PDB entry 2IO2 | X-ray diffraction, 2.90 A resolution | chains A and B of the 3 polymer chains in the assembly

[Chain A]
Name: Sentrin-specific protease 2
Organism: Homo sapiens
Notes: EC 3.4.22.-; fragment: catalytic domain
Reference sequence: Q9HC62 (SENP2_HUMAN); residues 364-589 here = UniProt positions 364-589
Chain sequence (232 residues; numbered 358 to 589; the number before each row is that of its first residue):
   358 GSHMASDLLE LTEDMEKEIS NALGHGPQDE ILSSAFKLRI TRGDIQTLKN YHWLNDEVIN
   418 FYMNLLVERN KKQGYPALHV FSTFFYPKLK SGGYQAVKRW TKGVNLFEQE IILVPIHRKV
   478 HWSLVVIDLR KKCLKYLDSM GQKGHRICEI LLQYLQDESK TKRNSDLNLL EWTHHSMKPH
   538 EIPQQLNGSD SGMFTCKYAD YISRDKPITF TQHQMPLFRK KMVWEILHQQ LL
Disordered / not traced: 358-364
Differences from the reference sequence: cloning artifact (358-363); engineered mutation Ser548 (Cys in Q9HC62)
Curated features (UniProtKB/Swiss-Prot):
  - active site: His478, Asp495
  - mutagenesis: Arg576 to Lys577 (Does not desumoylate CEBPB)

[Chain B]
Name: Small ubiquitin-related modifier 1
Organism: Homo sapiens
Reference sequence: P63165 (SUMO1_HUMAN); residue numbers follow UniProt; this construct covers 18-97
Chain sequence (82 residues; each row starts with the number of its first residue):
    16 MGEGEYIKLK VIGQDSSEIH FKVKMTTHLK KLKESYCQRQ GVPMNSLRFL FEGQRIADNH
    76 TPKELGMEEE DVIEVYQEQT GG
Disordered / not traced: 16-22
Differences from the reference sequence: cloning artifact (16-17)
Curated features (UniProtKB/Swiss-Prot):
  - region: Lys37 to Met40 (Microbial infection: Interaction with Tula hantavirus)
  - site: Phe36 (Interaction with PIAS2)
  - modified residue: Ser32 (Phosphoserine)
  - cross-link: Lys23 (Glycyl lysine isopeptide (Lys-Gly) (interchain with G-Cter in SUMO2)), Lys25 (Glycyl lysine isopeptide (Lys-Gly) (interchain with G-Cter in SUMO1)), Lys37 (Glycyl lysine isopeptide (Lys-Gly) (interchain with G-Cter in SUMO2)), Lys39 (Glycyl lysine isopeptide (Lys-Gly) (interchain with G-Cter in SUMO2)), Lys45 (Glycyl lysine isopeptide (Lys-Gly) (interchain with G-Cter in SUMO2)), Lys46 (Glycyl lysine isopeptide (Lys-Gly) (interchain with G-Cter in SUMO2)), Gly97 (Glycyl lysine isopeptide (Gly-Lys) (interchain with K-? in acceptor proteins))
  - mutagenesis: Phe36 (F36A: Abolishes binding to PIAS2), Gly97 (G97A: Abolishes sumoylation of ZBED1)

[How chain A and chain B interact]
Contacting residue pairs - 46 pairs, chain A then chain B:
  Asp386(A) with Asn60(B), hydrogen bond
  Lys394(A) with Gln69(B), hydrogen bond; Arg70(B), hydrogen bond (backbone-side chain); His75(B)
  Leu395(A) with Arg70(B)
  Arg396(A) with Asn74(B)
  Asp401(A) with Arg63(B), salt bridge
  Trp410(A) with Thr95(B); Gly96(B); Gly97(B)
  Leu411(A) with Thr95(B); Gly96(B), hydrogen bond (backbone-backbone)
  Asn412(A) with Glu93(B); Gln94(B); Thr95(B)
  Asp413(A) with Arg63(B), salt bridge; Glu93(B); Gln94(B), hydrogen bond (backbone-backbone)
  Glu414(A) with Arg63(B); Arg70(B), salt bridge
  Thr440(A) with Gln94(B), hydrogen bond
  Phe441(A) with Arg63(B); Tyr91(B), hydrophobic; Gln92(B); Gln94(B)
  Lys445(A) with Glu89(B), salt bridge; Tyr91(B), hydrogen bond
  Arg456(A) with Glu67(B)
  Trp457(A) with Glu67(B); Gly68(B)
  Lys459(A) with Phe66(B); Glu67(B); Gln69(B)
  His474(A) with Gln94(B); Thr95(B), hydrogen bond (side chain-backbone)
  Lys476(A) with Thr95(B)
  Val477(A) with Thr95(B); Gly96(B); Gly97(B), hydrogen bond (backbone-backbone)
  Trp479(A) with Gln94(B); Gly96(B)
  Gln542(A) with Gly97(B), hydrogen bond (side chain-backbone)
  Gly545(A) with Gly97(B)
  Ser546(A) with Gly97(B), hydrogen bond (backbone-backbone)
  Asp547(A) with Gly97(B)
  Ser548(A) with Gly97(B), hydrogen bond (backbone-backbone)
Other interface residues (no listed pair), chain A (28 interface residues in all): Pro444, His478, Gly549
Other interface residues (no listed pair), chain B (19 interface residues in all): Leu65, Ala72

[Summary]
28 residues of chain A and 19 residues of chain B are in contact, with 12 hydrogen bonds and 4 salt bridges.
Among the polar pairs are Asp401(A)-Arg63(B), Asp413(A)-Arg63(B) and Glu414(A)-Arg70(B).
Chain A is Sentrin-specific protease 2 and chain B is Small ubiquitin-related modifier 1, both from Homo
sapiens; the structure, Crystal structure of human Senp2 in complex with RanGAP1-SUMO-1, was determined by
X-ray diffraction together with 2IO0, 2IO1 and 2IO3 from the same study.
